Entry 4KLL (X-ray diffraction, 1.84 A resolution); this record covers chains P and A of the 4 polymer chains in the assembly.

[Chain P]
Molecule: 11-nt DNA strand
Sequence (11 nucleotides; row label = number of the first residue in the row):
     1 GCTGATGCGC C
Bound ions: Na+ site 1: DG9 (shared with Thr101(A), Val103(A), Ile106(A) of chain A); Na+ site 2: DC10, DC11 (shared with Asp190(A), Asp192(A), Asp256(A) of chain A); Mg2+: DC11 (together with pyrophosphate) (shared with Asp190(A), Asp192(A) of chain A)

[Chain A]
Molecule: DNA polymerase beta
Organism: Homo sapiens
Notes: EC 2.7.7.7, 4.2.99.-
Reference sequence: P06746 (DPOLB_HUMAN); residue numbers follow UniProt; this construct covers 1-335
Chain sequence (335 residues; numbered 1 to 335; the number before each row is that of its first residue):
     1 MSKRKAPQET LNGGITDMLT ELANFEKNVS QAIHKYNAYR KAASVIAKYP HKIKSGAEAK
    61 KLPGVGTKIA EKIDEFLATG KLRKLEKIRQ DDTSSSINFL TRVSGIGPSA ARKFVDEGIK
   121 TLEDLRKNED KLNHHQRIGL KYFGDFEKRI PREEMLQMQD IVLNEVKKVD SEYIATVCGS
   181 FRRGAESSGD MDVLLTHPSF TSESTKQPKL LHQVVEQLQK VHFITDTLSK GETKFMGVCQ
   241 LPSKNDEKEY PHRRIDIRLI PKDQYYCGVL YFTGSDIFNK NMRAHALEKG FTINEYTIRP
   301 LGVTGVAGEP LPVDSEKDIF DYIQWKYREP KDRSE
Disordered / not traced: 1-9
Bound ions: Na+ site 1: Lys60, Leu62, Val65 (shared with 1 residue of chain D); Na+ site 2: Thr101, Val103, Ile106 (shared with DG9(P) of chain P); Na+ site 3: Asp190, Asp192, Asp256 (shared with DC10(P), DC11(P) of chain P); Mg2+: Asp190, Asp192 (together with pyrophosphate) (shared with DC11(P) of chain P)
Small-molecule neighbours: pyrophosphate (PPV): Arg149, Gly179, Ser180, Arg183, Ser188, Gly189, Asp190, Asp192, Ser275

[Interface between chain P and chain A]
Residue-residue contacts (27; chain P residue first):
  DG7(P) - Ser109(A)  phosphate contact
  DC8(P) - Gly105(A)  phosphate contact
  DC8(P) - Gly107(A)  hydrogen bond to the phosphate
  DC8(P) - Pro108(A)  phosphate contact
  DC8(P) - Ser109(A)  hydrogen bond to the phosphate
  DC8(P) - Ala110(A)  hydrogen bond to the phosphate
  DG9(P) - Val103(A)  phosphate contact
  DG9(P) - Ser104(A)  phosphate contact
  DG9(P) - Gly105(A)  hydrogen bond to the phosphate
  DG9(P) - Ile106(A)  phosphate contact
  DG9(P) - His135(A)  sugar contact
  DG9(P) - Arg254(A)  phosphate contact
  DC10(P) - Asp192(A)  phosphate contact
  DC10(P) - Arg254(A)  salt bridge to the phosphate
  DC10(P) - Asp256(A)  sugar contact
  DC10(P) - Tyr271(A)  hydrogen bond to the base
  DC11(P) - Gly179(A)  phosphate contact
  DC11(P) - Arg183(A)  hydrogen bond to the phosphate
  DC11(P) - Asp190(A)  phosphate contact
  DC11(P) - Asp192(A)  phosphate contact
  DC11(P) - Tyr271(A)  sugar contact
  DC11(P) - Phe272(A)  sugar contact
  DC11(P) - Thr273(A)  phosphate contact
  DC11(P) - Gly274(A)  hydrogen bond to the phosphate
  DC11(P) - Ser275(A)  sugar contact
  DC11(P) - Asp276(A)  base contact
  DC11(P) - Asn279(A)  hydrogen bond to the base
Other interface residues (no listed pair), chain A (23 interface residues in all): Met236

[Overview]
The interface between chain P and chain A involves 5 residues on one side and 23 on the other; the contacts
include 8 hydrogen bonds and 1 salt bridge. Among the polar pairs are DC10(P)-Tyr271(A), DC11(P)-Asn279(A) and
DC8(P)-Gly107(A). Chain A binds pyrophosphate.
Here chain P is an 11-nt DNA strand and chain A is DNA polymerase beta (Homo sapiens). Entry 4KLL (DNA
polymerase beta matched product complex with Mg2+, 45 min) was determined by X-ray diffraction (same
publication as 4KLD, 4KLE, 4KLF, 4KLG, 4KLH, 4KLI and 8 further entries).
